Entry 8QLG (X-ray diffraction, 2.10 A resolution); this record covers chains A and E.

== Chain A ==
Protein: AliD
Organism: Streptococcus pneumoniae
Reference sequence: H2BJN6 (H2BJN6_STREE); residues 28-652 here = UniProt positions 28-652
Amino-acid sequence (627 residues; numbered 26 to 652; the number before each row is that of its first residue):
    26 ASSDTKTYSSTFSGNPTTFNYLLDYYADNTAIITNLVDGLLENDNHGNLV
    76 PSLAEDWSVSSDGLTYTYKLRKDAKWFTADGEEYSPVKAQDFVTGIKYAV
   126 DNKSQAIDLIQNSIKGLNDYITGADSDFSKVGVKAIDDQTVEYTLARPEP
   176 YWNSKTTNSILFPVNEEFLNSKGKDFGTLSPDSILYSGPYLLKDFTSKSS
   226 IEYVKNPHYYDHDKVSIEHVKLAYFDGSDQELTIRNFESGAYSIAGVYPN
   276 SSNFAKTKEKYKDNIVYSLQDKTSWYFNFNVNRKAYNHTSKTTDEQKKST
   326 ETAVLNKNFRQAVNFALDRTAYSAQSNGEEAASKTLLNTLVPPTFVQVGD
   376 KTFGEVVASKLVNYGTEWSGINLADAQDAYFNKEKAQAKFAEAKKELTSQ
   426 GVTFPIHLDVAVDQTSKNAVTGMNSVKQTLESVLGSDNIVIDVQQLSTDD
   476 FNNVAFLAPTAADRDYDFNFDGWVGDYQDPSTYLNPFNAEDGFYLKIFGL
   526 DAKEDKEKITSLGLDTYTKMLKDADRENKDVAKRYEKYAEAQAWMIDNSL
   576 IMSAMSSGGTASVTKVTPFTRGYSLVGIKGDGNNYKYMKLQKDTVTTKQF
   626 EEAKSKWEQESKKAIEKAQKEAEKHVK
Not modelled in the structure: 26-28
Construct notes: expression tag (26-27)
Ion coordination: Zn2+ site 1 near H71 (its only coordinating residue here); Zn2+ site 2: H233 (shared with 1 residue of chain B); Zn2+ site 3: H237, D238 (shared with 2 residues of chain B); Zn2+ site 4 near H244 (its only coordinating residue here); Zn2+ site 5: H313, D475, D555; Zn2+ site 6: D319 (shared with 1 residue of chain B); Zn2+ site 7: E320, G426; Zn2+ site 8: K332, D572; Zn2+ site 9: E417 (shared with 1 residue of chain B); Zn2+ site 10 near D516 (its only coordinating residue here); Zn2+ site 11 near E561 (its only coordinating residue here); Zn2+ site 12: E646, H650
Reported in the primary citation:
  - binding site for Peptide 1 (chain E): G39, Y50, Y51, A52, D53, F481, W498, V499, D501, F518, Y519, I603, N608
  - contacts within the chain: W498-D501

== Chain E ==
Protein: Peptide 1
Amino-acid sequence (6 residues; row label = number of the first residue in the row):
     1 FPPQSV

== Interface between chain A and chain E ==
Residue-residue contacts - 33 pairs, chain A then chain E:
  Y50(A) with F1(E); P2(E)
  Y51(A) with P2(E), hydrophobic
  A52(A) with F1(E), hydrophobic; P2(E), hydrogen bond (backbone-backbone); P3(E); Q4(E)
  D53(A) with Q4(E); S5(E), hydrogen bond (side chain-backbone)
  A56(A) with Q4(E)
  T298(A) with P3(E)
  W300(A) with P3(E), hydrophobic; Q4(E); V6(E), hydrophobic
  F476(A) with V6(E)
  F481(A) with P3(E); V6(E), hydrophobic
  F495(A) with V6(E)
  D496(A) with P3(E); V6(E)
  G497(A) with P3(E)
  W498(A) with F1(E); P2(E)
  V499(A) with F1(E), hydrogen bond (backbone-backbone); P3(E), hydrophobic
  G500(A) with F1(E)
  D501(A) with F1(E), hydrogen bond (side chain-backbone)
  F518(A) with P2(E), hydrophobic
  Y519(A) with P2(E); P3(E)
  G602(A) with F1(E)
  I603(A) with F1(E), hydrophobic
  N608(A) with Q4(E), hydrogen bond
Also at the interface, not in a pair above, chain A (26 interface residues in all): S38, G39, T55, N183, N477

== In short ==
26 residues of chain A face 6 of chain E across their interface, with 5 hydrogen bonds. Polar contacts include
D53(A)-S5(E), D501(A)-F1(E) and N608(A)-Q4(E). H237(A) and D238(A) coordinate Zn2+ site 3. The paper reports a
binding site for Peptide 1 (chain E) at G39(A), Y50(A) and Y51(A) among others; contacts within the chain
involving D501(A) and W498(A).
Chain A is AliD (Streptococcus pneumoniae) and chain E is Peptide 1; the structure, Crystal structure of the
pneumococcal Substrate-binding protein AliD in closed conformation in complex with Peptide 1, was determined
by X-ray diffraction (same publication as 8A42, 8QLJ, 8QLK, 8QLM, 8QLV and 8QM0).
